PDB entry 6BQF | X-ray diffraction, 3.35 A resolution | chains A and E of the 12 polymer chains in the assembly

# Chain A
Protein: DNA-directed RNA polymerase II subunit RPB1
Organism: Saccharomyces cerevisiae (strain ATCC 204508 / S288c)
Notes: EC 2.7.7.6
UniProt: P04050 (RPB1_YEAST); residue numbers follow UniProt; this construct covers 1-1733
Amino-acid sequence (1733 residues; each row starts with the number of its first residue):
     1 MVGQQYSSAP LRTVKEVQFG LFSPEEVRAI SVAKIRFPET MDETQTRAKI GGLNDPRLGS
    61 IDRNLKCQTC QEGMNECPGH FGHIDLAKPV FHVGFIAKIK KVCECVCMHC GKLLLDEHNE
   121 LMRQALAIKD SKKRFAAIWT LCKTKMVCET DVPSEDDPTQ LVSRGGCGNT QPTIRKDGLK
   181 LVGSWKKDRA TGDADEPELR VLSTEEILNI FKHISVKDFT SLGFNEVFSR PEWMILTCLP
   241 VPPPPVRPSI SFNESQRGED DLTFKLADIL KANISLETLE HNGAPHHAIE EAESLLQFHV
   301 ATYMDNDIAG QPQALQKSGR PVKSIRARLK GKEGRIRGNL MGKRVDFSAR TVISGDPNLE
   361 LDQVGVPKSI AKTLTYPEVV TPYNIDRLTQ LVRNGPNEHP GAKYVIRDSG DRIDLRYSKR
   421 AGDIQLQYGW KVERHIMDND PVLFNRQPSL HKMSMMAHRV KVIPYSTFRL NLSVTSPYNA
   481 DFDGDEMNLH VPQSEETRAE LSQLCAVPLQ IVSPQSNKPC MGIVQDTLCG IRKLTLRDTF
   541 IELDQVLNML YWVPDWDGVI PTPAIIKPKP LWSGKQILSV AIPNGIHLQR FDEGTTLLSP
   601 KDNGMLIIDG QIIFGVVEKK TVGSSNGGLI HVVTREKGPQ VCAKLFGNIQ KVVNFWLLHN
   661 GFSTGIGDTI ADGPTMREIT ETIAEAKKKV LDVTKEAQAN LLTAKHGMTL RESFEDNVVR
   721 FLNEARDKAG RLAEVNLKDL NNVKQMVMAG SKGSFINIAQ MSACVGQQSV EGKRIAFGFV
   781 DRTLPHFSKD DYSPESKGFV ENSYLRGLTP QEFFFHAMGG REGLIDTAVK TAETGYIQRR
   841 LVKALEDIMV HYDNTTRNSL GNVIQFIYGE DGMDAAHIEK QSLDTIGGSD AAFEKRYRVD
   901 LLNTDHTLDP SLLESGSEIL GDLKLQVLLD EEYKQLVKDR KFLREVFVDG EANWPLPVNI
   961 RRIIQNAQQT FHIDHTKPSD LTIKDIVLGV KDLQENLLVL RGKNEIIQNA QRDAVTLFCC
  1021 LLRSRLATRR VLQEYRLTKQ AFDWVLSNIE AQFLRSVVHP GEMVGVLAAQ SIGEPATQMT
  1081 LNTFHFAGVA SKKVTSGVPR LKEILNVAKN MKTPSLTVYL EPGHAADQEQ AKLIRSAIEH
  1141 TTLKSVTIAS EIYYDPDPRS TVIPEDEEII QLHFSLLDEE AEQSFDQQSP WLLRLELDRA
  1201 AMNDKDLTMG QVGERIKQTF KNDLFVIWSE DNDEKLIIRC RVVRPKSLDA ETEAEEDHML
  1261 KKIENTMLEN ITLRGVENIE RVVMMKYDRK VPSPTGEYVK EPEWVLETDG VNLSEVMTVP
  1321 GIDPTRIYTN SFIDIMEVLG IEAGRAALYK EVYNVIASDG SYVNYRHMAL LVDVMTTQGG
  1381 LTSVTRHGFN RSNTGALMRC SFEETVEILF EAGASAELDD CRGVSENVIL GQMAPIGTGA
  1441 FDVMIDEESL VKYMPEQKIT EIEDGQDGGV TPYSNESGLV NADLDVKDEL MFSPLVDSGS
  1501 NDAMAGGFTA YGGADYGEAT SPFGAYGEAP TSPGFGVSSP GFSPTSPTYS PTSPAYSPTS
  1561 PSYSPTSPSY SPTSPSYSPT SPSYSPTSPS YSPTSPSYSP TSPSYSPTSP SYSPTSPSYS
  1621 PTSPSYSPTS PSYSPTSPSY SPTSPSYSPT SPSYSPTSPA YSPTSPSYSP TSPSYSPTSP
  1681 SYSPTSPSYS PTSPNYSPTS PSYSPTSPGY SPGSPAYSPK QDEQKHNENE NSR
Unresolved in the structure: 1-2, 149-164, 186-200, 251-258, 1081-1092, 1176-1186, 1244-1253, 1447-1733
Swiss-Prot annotation at these positions:
  - region: Pro-248 to Asp-260 (Lid loop), Asn-306 to Lys-323 (Rudder loop), Pro-810 to Glu-822 (Bridging helix)
  - binding site (Zn(2+)): Cys-67, Cys-70, Cys-77, His-80, Cys-107, Cys-110, Cys-148, Cys-167
  - binding site (Mg(2+)): Asp-481, Asp-483, Asp-485
  - modified residue: Thr-1471 (Phosphothreonine)
  - cross-link (Glycyl lysine isopeptide (Lys-Gly)): Lys-695 (interchain with G-Cter in ubiquitin), Lys-1246 (interchain with G-Cter in ubiquitin), Lys-1350 (interchain with G-Cter in ubiquitin)
  - natural variant: Ser-1653 to Pro-1659 (deletion: In strain: A364A)
  - mutagenesis: Lys-1246 (K1246R: Impairs ubiquitination during transcription stress)

# Chain E
Protein: DNA-directed RNA polymerases I, II, and III subunit RPABC1
Organism: Saccharomyces cerevisiae (strain ATCC 204508 / S288c)
UniProt: P20434 (RPAB1_YEAST); residues 1-215 here = UniProt positions 1-215
Amino-acid sequence (215 residues; numbered 1 to 215; the number before each row is that of its first residue):
     1 MDQENERNIS RLWRAFRTVK EMVKDRGYFI TQEEVELPLE DFKAKYCDSM GRPQRKMMSF
    61 QANPTEESIS KFPDMGSLWV EFCDEPSVGV KTMKTFVIHI QEKNFQTGIF VYQNNITPSA
   121 MKLVPSIPPA TIETFNEAAL VVNITHHELV PKHIRLSSDE KRELLKRYRL KESQLPRIQR
   181 ADPVALYLGL KRGEVVKIIR KSETSGRYAS YRICM
Unresolved in the structure: 1-2

# Interface between chain A and chain E
Contacting residue pairs (91; chain A residue first):
  Arg-857(A) / Tyr-168(E)  hydrogen bond (side chain-backbone)
  Arg-857(A) / Leu-170(E)
  Arg-857(A) / Gln-174(E)
  Leu-860(A) / Gln-174(E)
  Gly-861(A) / Gln-174(E)
  Asn-862(A) / Ser-173(E)
  Asn-862(A) / Gln-174(E)
  Val-863(A) / Leu-170(E)  hydrophobic
  Val-863(A) / Gln-174(E)  hydrogen bond (backbone-backbone)
  Val-863(A) / Pro-176(E)
  Gln-865(A) / Tyr-208(E)
  Phe-866(A) / Pro-176(E)
  Phe-866(A) / Tyr-208(E)  hydrogen bond (backbone-side chain)
  Phe-866(A) / Ala-209(E)
  Phe-866(A) / Ser-210(E)
  Phe-866(A) / Tyr-211(E)
  Ile-867(A) / Tyr-208(E)
  Gly-869(A) / Thr-204(E)
  Glu-870(A) / Arg-200(E)  salt bridge
  Glu-870(A) / Ser-202(E)  hydrogen bond
  Glu-870(A) / Ser-205(E)  hydrogen bond (backbone-side chain)
  Glu-870(A) / Tyr-208(E)
  Asp-871(A) / Thr-204(E)  hydrogen bond
  Asp-871(A) / Ser-205(E)
  Phe-942(A) / Gly-206(E)
  Phe-942(A) / Arg-207(E)
  Val-946(A) / Lys-201(E)
  Val-946(A) / Ser-202(E)
  Phe-947(A) / Glu-203(E)
  Trp-954(A) / Glu-203(E)
  Leu-956(A) / Thr-204(E)
  Asn-1004(A) / Arg-167(E)
  Ile-1006(A) / Tyr-168(E)  hydrophobic
  Ile-1007(A) / Tyr-168(E)  hydrophobic
  Ala-1010(A) / Tyr-168(E)
  Asp-1013(A) / Ser-205(E)
  Asp-1013(A) / Arg-207(E)
  Ala-1014(A) / Ser-205(E)
  Thr-1016(A) / Ser-205(E)
  Leu-1017(A) / Glu-203(E)
  Leu-1017(A) / Thr-204(E)
  Leu-1017(A) / Ser-205(E)  hydrogen bond (backbone-backbone)
  Leu-1017(A) / Gly-206(E)
  Met-1317(A) / Val-142(E)
  Thr-1318(A) / Arg-11(E)  hydrogen bond
  Thr-1318(A) / Arg-14(E)  hydrogen bond (backbone-side chain)
  Thr-1318(A) / Ala-138(E)
  Thr-1318(A) / Val-142(E)
  Pro-1320(A) / Arg-14(E)
  Pro-1324(A) / Val-142(E)  hydrophobic
  Pro-1324(A) / His-147(E)
  Thr-1325(A) / His-146(E)  hydrogen bond (side chain-backbone)
  Thr-1325(A) / His-147(E)
  Thr-1325(A) / Glu-148(E)  hydrogen bond (backbone-backbone)
  Arg-1326(A) / Glu-148(E)  salt bridge
  Ile-1327(A) / His-147(E)  hydrogen bond (backbone-side chain)
  Tyr-1328(A) / Leu-149(E)  hydrophobic
  Glu-1337(A) / Pro-183(E)
  Val-1338(A) / Ile-144(E)
  Val-1338(A) / Pro-183(E)
  Leu-1339(A) / Ile-144(E)  hydrophobic
  Leu-1339(A) / His-147(E)
  Leu-1339(A) / Val-150(E)
  Leu-1339(A) / Val-184(E)
  Gly-1340(A) / Asp-182(E)
  Gly-1340(A) / Pro-183(E)
  Ile-1341(A) / Ile-178(E)  hydrophobic
  Ile-1341(A) / Asp-182(E)  hydrogen bond (backbone-side chain)
  Ile-1341(A) / Arg-212(E)
  Glu-1342(A) / Leu-149(E)
  Glu-1342(A) / Pro-151(E)
  Glu-1342(A) / His-153(E)
  Glu-1342(A) / Ile-198(E)
  Glu-1342(A) / Arg-200(E)  salt bridge
  Glu-1342(A) / Arg-212(E)  salt bridge
  Ala-1343(A) / Leu-149(E)
  Ala-1343(A) / Val-150(E)  hydrophobic
  Arg-1345(A) / Arg-200(E)
  Ala-1346(A) / Leu-149(E)  hydrophobic
  Ala-1347(A) / Leu-149(E)  hydrophobic
  Tyr-1349(A) / Glu-203(E)
  Tyr-1365(A) / Glu-203(E)
  Tyr-1365(A) / Thr-204(E)
  Arg-1366(A) / Thr-204(E)  hydrogen bond
  Thr-1376(A) / Arg-212(E)  hydrogen bond (backbone-side chain)
  Thr-1377(A) / Pro-176(E)
  Thr-1377(A) / Arg-177(E)  hydrogen bond (backbone-backbone)
  Gln-1378(A) / Arg-177(E)
  Gln-1378(A) / Met-215(E)
  Gly-1379(A) / Arg-177(E)
  Gly-1379(A) / Gln-179(E)
Also at the interface, not in a pair above, chain A (55 interface residues in all): Thr-855, Glu-945, Val-1319, Ile-1335, Asp-1373, Gly-1380
Also at the interface, not in a pair above, chain E (43 interface residues in all): Val-141, Glu-163, Arg-169, Leu-175

# In short
55 residues of chain A and 43 residues of chain E are in contact, with 16 hydrogen bonds and 4 salt bridges.
Among the polar pairs are Glu-870(A)/Arg-200(E), Arg-1326(A)/Glu-148(E) and Glu-1342(A)/Arg-200(E).
Chain A is DNA-directed RNA polymerase II subunit RPB1 and chain E is DNA-directed RNA polymerases I, II, and
III subunit RPABC1, both from Saccharomyces cerevisiae (strain ATCC 204508 / S288c); the structure, Pol II
elongation complex with 'dT-AP' at i+1, i-1 position, was determined by X-ray diffraction (same publication as
6BLO, 6BLP, 6BM2 and 6BM4).
